Entry 8UZE (X-ray diffraction, 3.03 A resolution); this record covers chains A and E.

# Chain A
Name: Angiotensin-converting enzyme 2
Organism: Mus musculus
Amino-acid sequence (597 residues; each row starts with the number of its first residue):
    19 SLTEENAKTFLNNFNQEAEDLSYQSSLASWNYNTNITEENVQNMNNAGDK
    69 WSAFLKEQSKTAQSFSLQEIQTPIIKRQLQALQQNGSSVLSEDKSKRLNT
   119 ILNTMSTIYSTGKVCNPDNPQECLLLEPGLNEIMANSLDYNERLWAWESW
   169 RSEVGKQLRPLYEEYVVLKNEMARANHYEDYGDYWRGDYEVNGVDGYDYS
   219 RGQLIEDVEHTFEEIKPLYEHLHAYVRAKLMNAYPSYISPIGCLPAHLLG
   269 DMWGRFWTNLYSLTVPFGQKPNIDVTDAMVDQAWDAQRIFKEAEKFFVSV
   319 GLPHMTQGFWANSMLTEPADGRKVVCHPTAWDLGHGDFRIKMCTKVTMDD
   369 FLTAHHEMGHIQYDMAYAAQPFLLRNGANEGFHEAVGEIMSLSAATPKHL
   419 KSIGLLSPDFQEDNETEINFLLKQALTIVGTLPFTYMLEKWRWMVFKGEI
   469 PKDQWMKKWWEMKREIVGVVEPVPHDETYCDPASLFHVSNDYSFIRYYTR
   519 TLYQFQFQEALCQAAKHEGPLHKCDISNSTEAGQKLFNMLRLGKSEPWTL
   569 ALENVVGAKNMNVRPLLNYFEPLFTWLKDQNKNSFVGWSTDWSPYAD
Disordered / not traced: 19-20, 615
Disulfide bonds: Cys133-Cys141, Cys344-Cys361, Cys530-Cys542
Covalent attachments: N-acetylglucosamine (NAG) linked to Asn53, Asn546
Ion coordination: Na+ near Ala153 (its only coordinating residue here); Zn2+: His374, His378, Glu402

# Chain E
Name: Receptor binding domain
Organism: Severe acute respiratory syndrome coronavirus 2
Amino-acid sequence (217 residues; each row starts with the number of its first residue):
   319 RVVPSGDVVRFPNITNLCPFGEVFNATKFPSVYAWERKKISNCVADYSVL
   369 YNSTFFSTFKCYGVSATKLNDLCFSNVYADSFVVKGDDVRQIAPGQTGVI
   419 ADYNYKLPDDFMGCVLAWNTRNIDATSTGNYNYKYRLFRKSNLKPFERDI
   469 STEIYQAGSTPCNGVEGFNCYFPLKSYGFHPTNGVGYQPYRVVVLSFELL
   519 NAPATVCGPKLSTDLIK
Disordered / not traced: 319-333, 518-522, 527-535
Disulfide bonds: Cys336-Cys361, Cys379-Cys432, Cys391-Cys525, Cys480-Cys488

# Chain A / chain E interface
Pairs across the interface (29):
  Asn24(A) - Ala475(E)  hydrogen bond (side chain-backbone)
  Asn24(A) - Gly476(E)
  Asn24(A) - Asn487(E)  hydrogen bond
  Thr27(A) - Phe456(E)
  Thr27(A) - Ala475(E)
  Thr27(A) - Tyr489(E)
  Phe28(A) - Tyr489(E)
  Asn30(A) - Leu455(E)
  Asn30(A) - Phe456(E)
  Asn31(A) - Phe456(E)
  Asn31(A) - Tyr489(E)
  Asn31(A) - Lys493(E)  hydrogen bond
  Gln34(A) - Tyr453(E)  hydrogen bond
  Glu37(A) - Tyr505(E)  hydrogen bond
  Asp38(A) - Tyr449(E)  hydrogen bond
  Asp38(A) - His498(E)  salt bridge
  Tyr41(A) - His498(E)
  Tyr41(A) - Thr500(E)  hydrogen bond
  Tyr41(A) - Asn501(E)  hydrogen bond
  Gln42(A) - Tyr449(E)  hydrogen bond
  His353(A) - Gly496(E)
  His353(A) - Asn501(E)  hydrogen bond
  His353(A) - Gly502(E)  hydrogen bond (backbone-backbone)
  His353(A) - Tyr505(E)
  Gly354(A) - Gly502(E)
  Gly354(A) - Tyr505(E)
  Asp355(A) - Thr500(E)
  Arg357(A) - Thr500(E)
  Arg393(A) - Tyr505(E)
Interface residues without a listed pair, chain A (21 interface residues in all): Glu35, Leu45, Ser82, Phe83, Asn330, Ala386
Interface residues without a listed pair, chain E (18 interface residues in all): Lys403, Tyr473, Phe486

# Summary
The interface between chain A and chain E involves 21 residues on one side and 18 on the other; the contacts
include 11 hydrogen bonds and 1 salt bridge. Polar pairs include Asp38(A)-His498(E), Asn24(A)-Ala475(E) and
Asn24(A)-Asn487(E). Covalently linked N-acetylglucosamine: at Asn53(A) and Asn546(A).
Chain A is Angiotensin-converting enzyme 2 (Mus musculus) and chain E is Receptor binding domain (Severe acute
respiratory syndrome coronavirus 2); the structure, Crystal structure of chimeric bat coronavirus BANAL-20-236
RBD complexed with chimeric mouse ACE2, was determined by X-ray diffraction (same publication as 8UZF).
